PDB entry 8CZQ | X-ray diffraction, 2.78 A resolution | chains A and C of the 4 polymer chains in the assembly

== Chain A ==
Name: DNA topoisomerase 1
Source organism: Mycobacterium tuberculosis
Notes: EC 5.99.1.2
Reference sequence: A0A0E8VY41 (A0A0E8VY41_MYCTX); residues 2-704 here correspond to UniProt positions 63-765 (UniProt number = residue number + 61)
Sequence (706 residues; numbered -1 to 704; the number before each row is that of its first residue; numbers below 1 keep their minus sign (Ser-1 is residue -1)):
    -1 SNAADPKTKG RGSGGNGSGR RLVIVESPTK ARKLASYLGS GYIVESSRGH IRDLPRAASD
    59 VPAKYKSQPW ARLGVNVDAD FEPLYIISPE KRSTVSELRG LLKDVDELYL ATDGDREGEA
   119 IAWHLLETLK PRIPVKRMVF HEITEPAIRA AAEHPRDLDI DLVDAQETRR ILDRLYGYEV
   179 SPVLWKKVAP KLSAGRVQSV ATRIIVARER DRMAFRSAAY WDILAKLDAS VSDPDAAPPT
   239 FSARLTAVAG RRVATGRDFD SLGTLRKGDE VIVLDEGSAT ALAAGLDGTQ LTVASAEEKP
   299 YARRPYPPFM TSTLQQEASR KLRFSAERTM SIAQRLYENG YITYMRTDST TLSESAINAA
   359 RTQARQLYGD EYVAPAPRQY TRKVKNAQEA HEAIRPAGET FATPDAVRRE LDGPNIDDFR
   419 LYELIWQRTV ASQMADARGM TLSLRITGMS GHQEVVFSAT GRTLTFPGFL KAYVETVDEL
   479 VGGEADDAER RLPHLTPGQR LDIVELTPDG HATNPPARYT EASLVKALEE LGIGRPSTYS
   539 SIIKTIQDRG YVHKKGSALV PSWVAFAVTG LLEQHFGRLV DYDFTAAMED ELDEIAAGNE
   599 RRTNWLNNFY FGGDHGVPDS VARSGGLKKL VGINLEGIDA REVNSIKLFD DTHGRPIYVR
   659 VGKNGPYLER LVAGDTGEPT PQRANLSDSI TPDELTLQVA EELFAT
Not modelled in the structure: -1 to 15, 226-237, 266-267, 283-284, 384-385, 473-488
Sequence notes: expression tag (-1 to 1)
From the paper describing this entry:
  - catalytic residues: Tyr342 (citing earlier work)
  - conformationally variable residues (domain motion, order/disorder transition): Asp226 to Pro236, Ala324, Tyr342, Arg344, Asp346, Pro412, Thr474 to Arg488
  - contacts within the chain: Ser310-Glu527 (hydrogen bond)
  - binding site for the 12-nt DNA strand: Arg30, Glu43, Glu95, Tyr176
  - binding site for the 12-nt DNA strand (chain C): Arg301, Tyr304, Arg318, Arg460, Thr518, Lys553, Ser555
  - binding site for the 12-nt DNA strand: Arg460
  - mutagenesis - R301A, Y304A, S310A, R318A, R380A, R460A, T518A, K553A, S555A: unchanged growth
  - mutagenesis - R301A/R318A (100-fold), E519A (103-fold), E527A (10-fold): decreased growth
  - mutagenesis - R301A/R318A, R301E/R318E, E527A (2- to 4- fold): decreased catalytic activity
  - mutagenesis - R301E/R318E: abolished growth
  - mutagenesis - E519A: abolished expression
  - mutagenesis - R380A, E527A: decreased stability
  - mutagenesis - R380A: unchanged catalytic activity

== Chain C ==
Molecule: 12-nt DNA strand
Sequence (12 nucleotides; row label = number of the first residue in the row):
     1 CTTCCGCTTG AC

== Chain A / chain C interface ==
Contacting residue pairs (15):
  Tyr299(A) - DC12(C)  sugar contact
  Arg301(A) - DA11(C)  phosphate contact
  Arg301(A) - DC12(C)  salt bridge to the phosphate
  Tyr304(A) - DA11(C)  hydrogen bond to the phosphate
  Arg318(A) - DT9(C)  hydrogen bond to the phosphate
  Arg318(A) - DG10(C)  salt bridge to the phosphate
  Arg460(A) - DA11(C)  hydrogen bond to the phosphate
  Arg460(A) - DC12(C)  salt bridge to the phosphate
  Ala515(A) - DT8(C)  phosphate contact
  Thr518(A) - DT9(C)  hydrogen bond to the phosphate
  Ser521(A) - DT9(C)  phosphate contact
  Lys553(A) - DG6(C)  salt bridge to the phosphate
  Gly554(A) - DG6(C)  base contact
  Ser555(A) - DG6(C)  hydrogen bond to the base
  Ala556(A) - DG6(C)  base contact
Other interface residues (no listed pair), chain A (15 interface residues in all): Gln314, Thr439, Ala520

== Summary ==
The interface between chain A and chain C involves 15 residues on one side and 6 on the other, with 5 hydrogen
bonds and 4 salt bridges. Polar contacts include Ser555(A)-DG6(C), Tyr304(A)-DA11(C) and Arg318(A)-DT9(C).
From the paper: the catalytic residue Tyr342(A); R301A/R318A, E519A and E527A of chain A reduce growth; 13
substitutions were tested in all.
Here chain A is DNA topoisomerase 1 (Mycobacterium tuberculosis) and chain C is a 12-nt DNA strand. Entry 8CZQ
(The crystal structure of MtbTOP1 in complex with both G- and T-segments) was determined by X-ray diffraction.
